PDB entry 3FYU | X-ray diffraction, 2.62 A resolution | chains A and B of the 6 polymer chains in the assembly

[Chain A]
Name: Acetyl xylan esterase
From: Bacillus pumilus
Notes: EC 3.1.1.6
UniProt: Q9K5F2 (Q9K5F2_BACPU); numbering as in UniProt (aligned over 1-320)
Sequence (320 residues; each row starts with the number of its first residue):
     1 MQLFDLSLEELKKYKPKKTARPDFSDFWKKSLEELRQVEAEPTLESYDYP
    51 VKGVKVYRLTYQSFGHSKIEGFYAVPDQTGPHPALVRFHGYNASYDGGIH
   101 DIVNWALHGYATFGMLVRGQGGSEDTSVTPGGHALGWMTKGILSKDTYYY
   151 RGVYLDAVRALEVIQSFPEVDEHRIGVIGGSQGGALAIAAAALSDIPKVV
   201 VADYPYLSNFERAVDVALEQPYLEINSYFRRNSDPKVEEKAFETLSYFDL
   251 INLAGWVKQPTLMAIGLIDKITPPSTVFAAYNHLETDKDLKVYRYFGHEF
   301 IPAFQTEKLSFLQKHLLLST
Disordered / not traced: 319-320
Modified residues: S181 (o-acetylserine; OAS)
Ligand contacts: beta-D-xylopyranose (XYP): Y47, F72, D96, G97, I99

[Chain B]
Name: Acetyl xylan esterase
From: Bacillus pumilus
Notes: EC 3.1.1.6
UniProt: Q9K5F2 (Q9K5F2_BACPU); residues 1-320 here correspond to UniProt positions 2-321 (UniProt number = residue number + 1)
Sequence (320 residues; each row starts with the number of its first residue):
     1 MQLFDLSLEELKKYKPKKTARPDFSDFWKKSLEELRQVEAEPTLESYDYP
    51 VKGVKVYRLTYQSFGHSKIEGFYAVPDQTGPHPALVRFHGYNASYDGGIH
   101 DIVNWALHGYATFGMLVRGQGGSEDTSVTPGGHALGWMTKGILSKDTYYY
   151 RGVYLDAVRALEVIQSFPEVDEHRIGVIGGSQGGALAIAAAALSDIPKVV
   201 VADYPYLSNFERAVDVALEQPYLEINSYFRRNSDPKVEEKAFETLSYFDL
   251 INLAGWVKQPTLMAIGLIDKITPPSTVFAAYNHLETDKDLKVYRYFGHEF
   301 IPAFQTEKLSFLQKHLLLST
Disordered / not traced: 319-320
Modified residues: S181 (o-(1,1-dihydroxyethyl)-l-serine; TIS)

[Chain A / chain B interface]
Contacting residue pairs (17):
  V214(A) - Q2(B)  hydrogen bond (backbone-side chain)
  V214(A) - R294(B)  hydrogen bond (backbone-side chain)
  D215(A) - Q2(B)  hydrogen bond (backbone-side chain)
  D215(A) - L3(B)
  D215(A) - R294(B)  salt bridge
  V216(A) - Q2(B)
  A217(A) - Q2(B)  hydrogen bond (backbone-side chain)
  L218(A) - Q2(B)
  L223(A) - Q2(B)
  N226(A) - R294(B)
  N226(A) - Y295(B)
  F229(A) - Y295(B)
  R230(A) - Y295(B)  hydrogen bond (side chain-backbone)
  R230(A) - F296(B)
  R230(A) - E299(B)  salt bridge
  S233(A) - A303(B)
  E238(A) - Y295(B)  hydrogen bond
Other interface residues (no listed pair), chain A (12 interface residues in all): F242

[Summary]
12 residues of chain A face 7 of chain B across their interface; the contacts include 6 hydrogen bonds and 2
salt bridges. Polar pairs include D215(A)-R294(B), R230(A)-E299(B) and V214(A)-Q2(B). Chain A binds
beta-D-xylopyranose.
Chain A is Acetyl xylan esterase and chain B is Acetyl xylan esterase, both from Bacillus pumilus; the
structure, Crystal structure of acetyl xylan esterase from Bacillus pumilus obtained in presence of D-xylose
and sodium ..., was determined by X-ray diffraction.
